PDB entry 5SVB | X-ray diffraction, 2.65 A resolution | chains D and F of the 6 polymer chains in the assembly

[Chain D]
Molecule: Acetone carboxylase alpha subunit
Organism: Xanthobacter autotrophicus (strain ATCC BAA-1158 / Py2)
Notes: EC 6.4.1.6
UniProt: Q8RM03 (ACXB_XANP2); numbering as in UniProt (aligned over 2-776)
Amino-acid sequence (776 residues; row label = number of the first residue in the row):
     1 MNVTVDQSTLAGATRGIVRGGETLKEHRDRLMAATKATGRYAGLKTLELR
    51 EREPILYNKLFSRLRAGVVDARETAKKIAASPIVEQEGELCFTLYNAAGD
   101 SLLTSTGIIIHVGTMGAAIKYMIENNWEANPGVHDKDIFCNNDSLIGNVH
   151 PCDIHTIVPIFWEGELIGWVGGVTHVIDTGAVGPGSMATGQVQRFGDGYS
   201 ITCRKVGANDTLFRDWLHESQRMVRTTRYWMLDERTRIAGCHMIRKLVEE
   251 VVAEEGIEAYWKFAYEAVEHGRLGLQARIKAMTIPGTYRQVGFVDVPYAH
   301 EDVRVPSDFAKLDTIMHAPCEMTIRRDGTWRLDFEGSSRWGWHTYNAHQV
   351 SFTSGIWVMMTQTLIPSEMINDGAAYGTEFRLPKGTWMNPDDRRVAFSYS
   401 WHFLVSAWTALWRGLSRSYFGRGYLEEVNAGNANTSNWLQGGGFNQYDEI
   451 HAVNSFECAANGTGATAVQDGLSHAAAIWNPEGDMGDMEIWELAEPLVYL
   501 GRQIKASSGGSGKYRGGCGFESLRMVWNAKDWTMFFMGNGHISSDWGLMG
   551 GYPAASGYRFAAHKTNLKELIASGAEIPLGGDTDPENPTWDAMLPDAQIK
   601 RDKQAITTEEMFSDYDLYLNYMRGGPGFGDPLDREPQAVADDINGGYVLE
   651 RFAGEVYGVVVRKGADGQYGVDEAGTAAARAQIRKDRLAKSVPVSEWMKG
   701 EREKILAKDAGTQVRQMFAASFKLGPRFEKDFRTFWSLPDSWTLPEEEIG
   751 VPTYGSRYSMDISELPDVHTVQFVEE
Disordered / not traced: 1-13, 81-86, 181-188, 197-198
Modified / non-standard residues: Mse1, Mse187 (selenomethionine); Mse32, Mse115, Mse122, Mse223, Mse231, Mse243, Mse282, Mse316, Mse322, Mse359, Mse360, Mse369, Mse388, Mse485, Mse488, Mse525, Mse534, Mse537, Mse549, Mse593, Mse611, Mse622, Mse698, Mse717, Mse760 (selenomethionine; parent Met)
Differences from the reference sequence: initiating methionine (1)
Ion coordination: Mn2+: E89, H150, D153, H175
What the authors report for this chain:
  - catalytic residues: H111 (proposed by the authors, not directly observed)

[Chain F]
Molecule: Acetone carboxylase gamma subunit
Organism: Xanthobacter autotrophicus (strain ATCC BAA-1158 / Py2)
Notes: EC 6.4.1.6
UniProt: Q8RM02 (ACXC_XANP2); residue numbers follow UniProt; this construct covers 2-168
Amino-acid sequence (168 residues; row label = number of the first residue in the row):
     1 MAYTRSKIVDLVDGKIDPDTLHQMLSTPKDPERFVTYVEILQERMPWDDK
    51 IILPLGPKLFIVQQKVSKKWTVRCECGHDFCDWKDNWKLSARVHVRDTPQ
   101 KMEEIYPRLMAPTPSWQVIREYFCPECGTLHDVEAPTPWYPVIHDFSPDI
   151 EGFYQEWLGLPVPERADA
Disordered / not traced: 1, 167-168
Modified / non-standard residues: Mse1 (selenomethionine); Mse24, Mse45, Mse102, Mse110 (selenomethionine; parent Met)
Differences from the reference sequence: initiating methionine (1)
Ion coordination: Zn2+: C74, C76, C124, C127

[How chain D and chain F interact]
Residue-residue contacts - 186 pairs, chain D then chain F:
  I279(D) - W157(F)
  K280(D) - W157(F)
  T283(D) - W157(F)
  I284(D) - L53(F)  hydrophobic
  I284(D) - F153(F)  hydrophobic
  I284(D) - W157(F)  hydrophobic
  P285(D) - P148(F)
  P285(D) - D149(F)  hydrogen bond (backbone-backbone)
  P285(D) - F153(F)
  P285(D) - W157(F)
  G286(D) - S147(F)
  G286(D) - D149(F)
  T287(D) - F146(F)
  T287(D) - S147(F)  hydrogen bond (backbone-backbone)
  Y288(D) - D145(F)
  Y288(D) - F146(F)
  R289(D) - I143(F)
  R289(D) - H144(F)  hydrogen bond (side chain-backbone)
  R289(D) - D145(F)  hydrogen bond (backbone-backbone)
  R289(D) - S147(F)  hydrogen bond
  V291(D) - Y140(F)
  V291(D) - I143(F)  hydrophobic
  F293(D) - P136(F)  hydrophobic
  F293(D) - T137(F)
  F293(D) - Y140(F)  hydrophobic
  D295(D) - W116(F)
  D313(D) - W116(F)
  T314(D) - W116(F)
  I315(D) - W116(F)  hydrophobic
  H317(D) - Y140(F)  hydrogen bond
  P319(D) - Y140(F)
  R325(D) - W157(F)
  R326(D) - D149(F)  salt bridge
  R326(D) - G152(F)
  R326(D) - W157(F)  hydrogen bond (backbone-side chain)
  R417(D) - D132(F)  salt bridge
  R417(D) - D145(F)  salt bridge
  F420(D) - Y37(F)  hydrogen bond (backbone-side chain)
  F420(D) - P54(F)  hydrophobic
  F420(D) - L55(F)
  F420(D) - G56(F)
  F420(D) - P57(F)
  G421(D) - F34(F)
  G421(D) - Y37(F)
  G421(D) - L53(F)
  G421(D) - P54(F)
  R422(D) - F34(F)
  R422(D) - F153(F)
  R422(D) - W157(F)
  R422(D) - L158(F)
  G423(D) - R33(F)  hydrogen bond (backbone-side chain)
  G423(D) - Y37(F)
  Y424(D) - K29(F)
  Y424(D) - D30(F)  hydrogen bond (side chain-backbone)
  Y424(D) - R33(F)
  L425(D) - Y37(F)
  E426(D) - L11(F)
  E426(D) - L21(F)
  E426(D) - Mse24(F)
  E426(D) - L25(F)
  E426(D) - K29(F)  salt bridge
  E426(D) - R33(F)  salt bridge
  E427(D) - L25(F)
  E427(D) - K29(F)  salt bridge
  V468(D) - L11(F)  hydrophobic
  V468(D) - G14(F)
  V468(D) - I16(F)  hydrophobic
  Q469(D) - L21(F)
  K505(D) - Mse110(F)
  A506(D) - Mse110(F)
  Y514(D) - D13(F)
  Y514(D) - G14(F)
  H541(D) - P112(F)
  H541(D) - T113(F)  hydrogen bond
  H541(D) - W116(F)
  I542(D) - W116(F)  hydrophobic
  I542(D) - Q117(F)
  S543(D) - Q117(F)  hydrogen bond (backbone-side chain)
  W546(D) - E134(F)
  W546(D) - A135(F)  hydrogen bond (side chain-backbone)
  W546(D) - P136(F)
  W546(D) - I143(F)  hydrophobic
  Mse549(D) - L55(F)
  Mse549(D) - G56(F)
  Mse549(D) - P57(F)
  Mse549(D) - H131(F)
  Mse549(D) - D132(F)
  G550(D) - L130(F)
  G550(D) - H131(F)  hydrogen bond (backbone-backbone)
  G550(D) - D132(F)
  G550(D) - V133(F)
  G551(D) - V133(F)
  Y552(D) - I105(F)  hydrophobic
  Y552(D) - E121(F)  hydrogen bond
  Y552(D) - L130(F)
  P553(D) - Y106(F)  hydrogen bond (backbone-side chain)
  P553(D) - I119(F)  hydrophobic
  P553(D) - A135(F)  hydrophobic
  A554(D) - Y106(F)
  A555(D) - Y106(F)  hydrophobic
  A555(D) - Mse110(F)
  S556(D) - Mse110(F)  hydrogen bond (backbone-backbone)
  S556(D) - A111(F)  hydrogen bond (side chain-backbone)
  S556(D) - P112(F)
  G557(D) - L109(F)
  Y558(D) - L109(F)
  Y558(D) - Mse110(F)  hydrophobic
  T583(D) - Mse110(F)
  P585(D) - R108(F)
  P585(D) - L109(F)
  P585(D) - Mse110(F)
  E586(D) - E103(F)
  E586(D) - P107(F)
  E586(D) - R108(F)  salt bridge
  R601(D) - L109(F)
  D602(D) - L109(F)
  K603(D) - L109(F)  hydrogen bond (side chain-backbone)
  K603(D) - A111(F)  hydrogen bond (side chain-backbone)
  K603(D) - T113(F)
  D630(D) - L130(F)  hydrogen bond (side chain-backbone)
  D633(D) - K58(F)  salt bridge
  E635(D) - K15(F)  salt bridge
  L649(D) - P107(F)  hydrophobic
  R651(D) - P107(F)
  F652(D) - E103(F)
  F652(D) - E104(F)
  F652(D) - I105(F)
  F652(D) - Y106(F)
  F652(D) - P107(F)
  E655(D) - E104(F)
  V656(D) - E104(F)
  V656(D) - I105(F)  hydrophobic
  R684(D) - C127(F)
  R684(D) - G128(F)
  R684(D) - T129(F)  hydrogen bond
  R687(D) - F123(F)
  R687(D) - G128(F)  hydrogen bond (side chain-backbone)
  R687(D) - L130(F)
  L688(D) - R92(F)  hydrogen bond (backbone-side chain)
  L688(D) - C124(F)
  L688(D) - P125(F)
  L688(D) - E126(F)
  L688(D) - G128(F)
  K690(D) - H94(F)
  K690(D) - R96(F)
  S691(D) - R92(F)  hydrogen bond
  S691(D) - V93(F)
  S691(D) - F123(F)
  V692(D) - R92(F)
  V692(D) - V93(F)  hydrogen bond (backbone-backbone)
  P693(D) - A91(F)
  P693(D) - R92(F)
  V694(D) - K88(F)
  V694(D) - A91(F)  hydrogen bond (backbone-backbone)
  V694(D) - V93(F)  hydrophobic
  V694(D) - Y122(F)  hydrophobic
  W697(D) - V93(F)  hydrophobic
  W697(D) - V95(F)
  W697(D) - R120(F)
  E701(D) - P138(F)
  E701(D) - W139(F)  hydrogen bond (side chain-backbone)
  K704(D) - W139(F)
  I705(D) - W139(F)  hydrophobic
  K708(D) - W139(F)
  D709(D) - W139(F)  hydrogen bond (backbone-side chain)
  A710(D) - W139(F)
  Q713(D) - S115(F)
  Q713(D) - W116(F)
  V714(D) - S115(F)
  V714(D) - P138(F)
  R715(D) - W139(F)
  Mse717(D) - T137(F)
  F718(D) - T137(F)
  F718(D) - P138(F)
  F718(D) - W139(F)  hydrophobic
  F718(D) - Y140(F)
  F728(D) - Y140(F)
  F732(D) - W139(F)
  F732(D) - P141(F)  hydrophobic
  F735(D) - L89(F)  hydrophobic
  F735(D) - P141(F)  hydrophobic
  F735(D) - V142(F)
  W736(D) - W139(F)  hydrogen bond (side chain-backbone)
  W736(D) - Y140(F)
  W736(D) - P141(F)
  L744(D) - W139(F)  hydrophobic
Other interface residues (no listed pair), chain D (100 interface residues in all): Mse282, V296, P297, I324, S507, K513, G547, D582, D584, Y621, F628, P631, S695, Mse698
Other interface residues (no listed pair), chain F (81 interface residues in all): V12, P31, D97, E151, E156

[Summary]
The interface between chain D and chain F involves 100 residues on one side and 81 on the other, with 30
hydrogen bonds and 9 salt bridges. Polar contacts include R326(D)-D149(F), R417(D)-D132(F) and
R417(D)-D145(F). E89(D), H150(D), D153(D) and H175(D) form the Mn2+ site. From the paper: the catalytic
residue H111(D).
Here chain D is Acetone carboxylase alpha subunit and chain F is Acetone carboxylase gamma subunit, both from
Xanthobacter autotrophicus (strain ATCC BAA-1158 / Py2). Entry 5SVB (Mechanism of ATP-Dependent Acetone
Carboxylation, Acetone Carboxylase AMP bound structure) was determined by X-ray diffraction (same publication
as 5M45 and 5SVC).
